PDB entry 4ASO | X-ray diffraction, 7.00 A resolution (low resolution: residue-level contacts below are approximate; hydrogen-bond / salt-bridge calls are withheld) | chains A and S of the 4 polymer chains in the assembly

== Chain A ==
Name: Tubr from bacillus thuringiensis pbtoxis
From: Bacillus thuringiensis
UniProtKB: Q8KNP2 (Q8KNP2_BACTI); residues 1-104 here = UniProt positions 1-104
Chain sequence (104 residues; each row starts with the number of its first residue):
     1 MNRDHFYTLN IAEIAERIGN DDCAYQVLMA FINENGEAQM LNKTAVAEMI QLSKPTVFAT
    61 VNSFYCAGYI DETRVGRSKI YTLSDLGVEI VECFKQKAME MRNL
Unresolved in the structure: 1-5, 99-104
Modified positions: Mse1, Mse99, Mse101 (selenomethionine); Mse29, Mse40, Mse49 (selenomethionine; parent Met)
Swiss-Prot annotation at these positions:
  - DNA-binding region (HTH): Lys43 to Ile50, Lys54 to Tyr65
  - mutagenesis: Lys43 (K43A: No DNA binding), Ser63 (S63R: No longer dimerizes, decreased DNA-binding; S63W: Dimerizes, decreased DNA binding), Ala67 (A67R: No longer dimerizes, decreased DNA binding; A67W: Dimerizes, decreased DNA binding), Arg74 (R74A: No DNA binding), Arg77 (R77A: No DNA binding), Lys79 (K79A: Decreased DNA binding)
What the authors report for this chain:
  - binding site for Tubc from bacillus thuringiensis pbtoxis 24 bp (chain S): Lys43
  - binding site for Tubc from bacillus thuringiensis pbtoxis 24 bp: Arg77

== Chain S ==
Molecule: Tubc from bacillus thuringiensis pbtoxis 24 bp
Notes: fragment: sense strand
Sequence (24 nucleotides; each row starts with the number of its first residue):
     1 TTTAAGTTTA ACTTTCAGTT TAAC

== Chain A / chain S interface ==
Pairs across the interface (7; chain A residue first):
  Thr44(A) with DA4(S); DA5(S)
  Lys54(A) with DA5(S); DG6(S)
  Pro55(A) with DT7(S)
  Phe58(A) with DA5(S); DG6(S)
Interface residues without a listed pair, chain A (5 interface residues in all): Lys43
Interface residues without a listed pair, chain S (5 interface residues in all): DT8

== Overview ==
The chain A/chain S interface involves 5 residues from each chain. From UniProt: a DNA-binding region and 6
mutagenesis sites on chain A. The paper reports a binding site for Tubc from bacillus thuringiensis pbtoxis 24
bp (chain S) at Lys43(A); a binding site for Tubc from bacillus thuringiensis pbtoxis 24 bp at Arg77(A).
Chain A is Tubr from bacillus thuringiensis pbtoxis (Bacillus thuringiensis) and chain S is Tubc from bacillus
thuringiensis pbtoxis 24 bp; the structure, TubR bound to 24 bp of tubC from Bacillus thuringiensis serovar
israelensis pBtoxis, was determined by X-ray diffraction (same publication as 4ASN and 4ASS).
